Entry 5Y2H (X-ray diffraction, 2.60 A resolution); this record covers chains A and C of the 4 polymer chains in the assembly.

[Chain A (and C)]
Molecule: Nonstructural protein 4
Organism: Bovine rotavirus G10
Notes: chain C of this document is another copy of the same molecule, construct and numbering; everything in this record applies to it too
UniProt: Q6QT01 (Q6QT01_9REOV); residue numbers follow UniProt; this construct covers 90-140
Amino-acid sequence (51 residues; each row starts with the number of its first residue):
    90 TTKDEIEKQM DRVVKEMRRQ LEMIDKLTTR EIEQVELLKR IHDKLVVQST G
Disordered / not traced: 138-140 (chain C: 90-92, 139-140)

[How chain A and chain C interact]
Contacting residue pairs - 36 pairs, chain A then chain C:
  Glu96(A) - His131(C)  hydrogen bond (backbone-side chain)
  Glu96(A) - Leu134(C)
  Glu96(A) - Val135(C)
  Met99(A) - Leu127(C)
  Met99(A) - Ile130(C)  hydrophobic
  Met99(A) - His131(C)
  Asp100(A) - His131(C)  salt bridge
  Val103(A) - Val124(C)
  Val103(A) - Leu127(C)  hydrophobic
  Met106(A) - Val124(C)  hydrophobic
  Arg107(A) - Val124(C)
  Leu110(A) - Thr117(C)
  Leu110(A) - Glu120(C)
  Leu110(A) - Ile121(C)
  Leu110(A) - Val124(C)  hydrophobic
  Ile113(A) - Thr117(C)
  Asp114(A) - Asp114(C)
  Asp114(A) - Thr117(C)
  Asp114(A) - Thr118(C)
  Thr117(A) - Leu110(C)
  Thr117(A) - Ile113(C)
  Thr117(A) - Asp114(C)
  Thr118(A) - Asp114(C)
  Glu120(A) - Leu110(C)
  Ile121(A) - Leu110(C)  hydrophobic
  Ile121(A) - Asp114(C)
  Val124(A) - Val103(C)
  Val124(A) - Met106(C)  hydrophobic
  Val124(A) - Arg107(C)
  Val124(A) - Leu110(C)  hydrophobic
  Leu127(A) - Met99(C)
  Lys128(A) - Val103(C)
  Ile130(A) - Met99(C)  hydrophobic
  His131(A) - Glu96(C)  hydrogen bond (side chain-backbone)
  His131(A) - Met99(C)
  His131(A) - Asp100(C)  salt bridge
Other interface residues (no listed pair), chain A (20 interface residues in all): Glu111, Val135
Other interface residues (no listed pair), chain C (21 interface residues in all): Glu111, Lys128

[Summary]
The interface between chain A and chain C involves 20 residues on one side and 21 on the other; the contacts
include 2 hydrogen bonds and 2 salt bridges. Polar contacts include Asp100(A)-His131(C) and
Glu96(A)-His131(C).
Chain A and chain C are both Nonstructural protein 4 (Bovine rotavirus G10); the structure, Crystal structure
of the oligomerization domain of NSP4 from the rotavirus strain MF66, was determined by X-ray diffraction
together with 5Y2E and 5Y2J from the same study.
